5M8D - chains B and F of the 6 polymer chains in the assembly; structure by X-ray diffraction, 2.25 A resolution.

== Chain B ==
Name: Tubulin beta-2B chain
From: Bos taurus
UniProtKB: Q6B856 (TBB2B_BOVIN); the author numbering skips numbers that UniProt does not, so the offset changes along the chain: 1-42 = UniProt 1-42; 45-360 = UniProt 43-358; 369-455 = UniProt 359-445
Amino-acid sequence (445 residues; row label = number of the first residue in the row; note: 10 numbers in that range are skipped by the numbering (no residue carries them; nothing is unmodelled there)):
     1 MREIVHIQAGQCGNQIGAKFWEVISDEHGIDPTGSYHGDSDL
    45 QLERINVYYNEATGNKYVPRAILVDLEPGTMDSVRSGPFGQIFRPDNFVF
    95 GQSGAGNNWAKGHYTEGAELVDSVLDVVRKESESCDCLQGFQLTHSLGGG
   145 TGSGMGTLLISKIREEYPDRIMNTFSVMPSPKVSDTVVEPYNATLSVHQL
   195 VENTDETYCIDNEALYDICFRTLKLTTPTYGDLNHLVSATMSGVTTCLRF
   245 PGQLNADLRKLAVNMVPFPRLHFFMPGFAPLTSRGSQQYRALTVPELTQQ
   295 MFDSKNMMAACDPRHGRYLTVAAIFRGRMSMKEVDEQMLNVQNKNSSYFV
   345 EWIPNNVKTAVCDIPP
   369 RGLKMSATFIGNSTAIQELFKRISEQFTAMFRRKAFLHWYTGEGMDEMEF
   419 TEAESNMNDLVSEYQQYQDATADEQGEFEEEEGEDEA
Unresolved in the structure: 1, 278-281, 439-455
Swiss-Prot annotation at these positions:
  - motif: Met1 to Ile4 (MREI motif)
  - binding site (GTP): Gln11, Glu71, Ser140, Gly144, Thr145, Gly146, Asn206, Asn228
  - binding site (Mg(2+)): Glu71
  - modified residue: Ser40 (Phosphoserine), Thr57 (Phosphothreonine), Lys60 (N6-acetyllysine), Ser174 (Phosphoserine), Thr287 (Phosphothreonine), Thr292 (Phosphothreonine), Arg320 (Omega-N-methylarginine), Glu448 (5-glutamyl polyglutamate)
  - cross-link (Glycyl lysine isopeptide (Lys-Gly)): Lys60 (interchain with G-Cter in ubiquitin), Lys326 (interchain with G-Cter in ubiquitin)
Metal / ion sites: Mg2+: Gln11 (together with GDP); Ca2+ near Glu113 (its only coordinating residue here)
Small-molecule neighbours:
  - GDP (guanosine-5'-diphosphate): Gly10, Gln11, Cys12, Gln15, Ile16, Asp69, Asn101, Ser140, Gly142, Gly143, Gly144, Thr145, Gly146, Ser147, Val171, Pro173, Val177, Asp179, Glu183, Asn206, Leu209, Tyr224, Leu227, Asn228
  - UGI (5-(6-morpholin-4-yl-2-pyrrolidin-1-yl-pyrimidin-4-yl)-4-(trifluoromethyl)pyridin-2-amine): Tyr202, Val238, Cys241, Leu248, Asn249, Ala250, Lys254, Leu255, Asn258, Met259, Thr314, Val315, Ala316, Ile318, Asn349, Asn350, Val351, Lys352, Ala354, Ile378
From the paper describing this entry:
  - binding site for UGI: Cys241, Met259
  - conformationally variable residues (order/disorder transition): Lys352

== Chain F ==
Name: Tubulin-Tyrosine Ligase
From: Gallus gallus
UniProtKB: E1BQ43 (E1BQ43_CHICK); residues 1-378 here = UniProt positions 1-378
Amino-acid sequence (384 residues; each row starts with the number of its first residue):
     1 MYTFVVRDENSSVYAEVSRLLLATGQWKRLRKDNPRFNLMLGERNRLPFG
    51 RLGHEPGLVQLVNYYRGADKLCRKASLVKLIKTSPELSESCTWFPESYVI
   101 YPTNLKTPVAPAQNGIRHLINNTRTDEREVFLAAYNRRREGREGNVWIAK
   151 SSAGAKGEGILISSEASELLDFIDEQGQVHVIQKYLEKPLLLEPGHRKFD
   201 IRSWVLVDHLYNIYLYREGVLRTSSEPYNSANFQDKTCHLTNHCIQKEYS
   251 KNYGRYEEGNEMFFEEFNQYLMDALNTTLENSILLQIKHIIRSCLMCIEP
   301 AISTKHLHYQSFQLFGFDFMVDEELKVWLIEVNGAPACAQKLYAELCQGI
   351 VDVAISSVFPLADTGQKTSQPTSIFIKLHHHHHH
Unresolved in the structure: 103-124, 248-252, 363-372, 382-384
Construct notes: expression tag (379-384)
Metal / ion sites: Mg2+: Glu331, Asn333 (together with AMP-PCP)
Small-molecule neighbours: AMP-PCP (ACP; phosphomethylphosphonic acid adenylate ester): Lys74, Pro95, Ile148, Lys150, Gly154, Lys156, Gly157, Gln183, Lys184, Tyr185, Leu186, Lys198, Asp200, Arg202, Arg222, His239, Leu240, Thr241, Asn242, Asp318, Met320, Ile330, Glu331, Asn333

== How chain B and chain F interact ==
Contacting residue pairs - 9 pairs, chain B then chain F:
  Arg311(B) - Arg31(F)
  Leu333(B) - Pro56(F)
  Leu333(B) - Gly57(F)
  Gln336(B) - Arg36(F)  hydrogen bond
  Asn337(B) - Lys28(F)  hydrogen bond (backbone-side chain)
  Ser340(B) - Lys28(F)  hydrogen bond
  Ser340(B) - Leu30(F)
  Glu345(B) - Arg31(F)  salt bridge
  Asn349(B) - Arg36(F)
Other interface residues (no listed pair), chain B (9 interface residues in all): Lys338, Ala438
Other interface residues (no listed pair), chain F (9 interface residues in all): Asn34, Glu55, Leu58

== Summary ==
The chain B/chain F interface involves 9 residues from each chain, with 3 hydrogen bonds and 1 salt bridge.
Polar contacts include Glu345(B)-Arg31(F), Gln336(B)-Arg36(F) and Asn337(B)-Lys28(F). Chain B binds compound
UGI and GDP. Ligands of chain F: AMP-PCP. From the paper: a binding site for UGI at Cys241(B) and Met259(B);
conformational variability at Lys352(B).
Chain B is Tubulin beta-2B chain (Bos taurus) and chain F is Tubulin-Tyrosine Ligase (Gallus gallus); the
structure, Tubulin MTD265-R1 complex, was determined by X-ray diffraction (same publication as 5JHA, 5JHB,
5M7E, 5M7G and 5M8G).
